6FJM - chains B and F of the 6 polymer chains in the assembly; structure by X-ray diffraction, 2.10 A resolution.

[Chain B]
Molecule: Tubulin beta-2B chain
Source organism: Bos taurus
UniProt: Q6B856 (TBB2B_BOVIN); the author numbering skips numbers that UniProt does not, so the offset changes along the chain: 1-42 = UniProt 1-42; 45-360 = UniProt 43-358; 369-455 = UniProt 359-445
Chain sequence (445 residues; numbered 1 to 455; 10 numbers in that range are skipped by the numbering (no residue carries them; nothing is unmodelled there); the number before each row is that of its first residue):
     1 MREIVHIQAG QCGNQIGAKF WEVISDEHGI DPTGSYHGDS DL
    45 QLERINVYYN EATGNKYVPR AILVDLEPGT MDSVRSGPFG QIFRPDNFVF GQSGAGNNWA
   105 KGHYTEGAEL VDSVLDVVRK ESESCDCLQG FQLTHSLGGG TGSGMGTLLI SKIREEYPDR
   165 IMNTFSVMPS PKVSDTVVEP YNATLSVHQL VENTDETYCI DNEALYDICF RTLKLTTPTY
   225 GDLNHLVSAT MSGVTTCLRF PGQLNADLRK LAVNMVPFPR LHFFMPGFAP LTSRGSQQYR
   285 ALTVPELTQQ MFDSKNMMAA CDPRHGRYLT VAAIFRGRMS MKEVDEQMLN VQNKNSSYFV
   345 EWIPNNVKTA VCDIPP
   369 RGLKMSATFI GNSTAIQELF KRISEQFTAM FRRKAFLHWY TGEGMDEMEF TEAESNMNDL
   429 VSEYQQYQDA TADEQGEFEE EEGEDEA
Not modelled in the structure: 1, 278-281, 441-455
Swiss-Prot annotation at these positions:
  - motif: M1 to I4 (MREI motif)
  - binding site (GTP): Q11, E71, S140, G144, T145, G146, N206, N228
  - binding site (Mg(2+)): E71
  - modified residue: S40 (Phosphoserine), T57 (Phosphothreonine), K60 (N6-acetyllysine), S174 (Phosphoserine), T287 (Phosphothreonine), T292 (Phosphothreonine), R320 (Omega-N-methylarginine), E448 (5-glutamyl polyglutamate)
  - cross-link (Glycyl lysine isopeptide (Lys-Gly)): K60 (interchain with G-Cter in ubiquitin), K326 (interchain with G-Cter in ubiquitin)
Metal / ion sites: Mg2+: Q11 (together with GDP); Ca2+ near E113 (its only coordinating residue here)
Ligand contacts: GDP (guanosine-5'-diphosphate): G10, Q11, C12, Q15, I16, D69, N101, S140, G142, G143, G144, T145, G146, S147, V171, P173, V177, D179, E183, N206, L209, Y224, L227, N228
From the paper describing this entry:
  - binding site for Disorazole Z: N101, N102, F404, W407, Y408

[Chain F]
Molecule: Tubulin tyrosine ligase
Source organism: Gallus gallus
UniProt: E1BQ43 (E1BQ43_CHICK); residues 1-378 here = UniProt positions 1-378
Chain sequence (384 residues; numbered 1 to 384; the number before each row is that of its first residue):
     1 MYTFVVRDEN SSVYAEVSRL LLATGQWKRL RKDNPRFNLM LGERNRLPFG RLGHEPGLVQ
    61 LVNYYRGADK LCRKASLVKL IKTSPELSES CTWFPESYVI YPTNLKTPVA PAQNGIRHLI
   121 NNTRTDEREV FLAAYNRRRE GREGNVWIAK SSAGAKGEGI LISSEASELL DFIDEQGQVH
   181 VIQKYLEKPL LLEPGHRKFD IRSWVLVDHL YNIYLYREGV LRTSSEPYNS ANFQDKTCHL
   241 TNHCIQKEYS KNYGRYEEGN EMFFEEFNQY LMDALNTTLE NSILLQIKHI IRSCLMCIEP
   301 AISTKHLHYQ SFQLFGFDFM VDEELKVWLI EVNGAPACAQ KLYAELCQGI VDVAISSVFP
   361 LADTGQKTSQ PTSIFIKLHH HHHH
Not modelled in the structure: 103-124, 363-371, 381-384
Construct notes: expression tag (379-384)
Metal / ion sites: Mg2+: E331, N333 (together with AMP-PCP)
Ligand contacts: AMP-PCP (ACP; phosphomethylphosphonic acid adenylate ester): K74, P95, I148, K150, I160, Q183, K184, Y185, L186, K198, D200, R202, R222, H239, L240, T241, N242, D318, M320, I330, E331, N333

[Chain B / chain F interface]
Contacting residue pairs - 12 pairs, chain B then chain F:
  R311(B) with R31(F)
  L333(B) with R36(F); P56(F); G57(F)
  Q336(B) with R36(F)
  N337(B) with K28(F), hydrogen bond (backbone-side chain); R36(F), hydrogen bond
  S340(B) with K28(F), hydrogen bond; L30(F)
  E345(B) with R31(F), salt bridge
  T439(B) with R31(F)
  A440(B) with D33(F)
Also at the interface, not in a pair above, chain B (10 interface residues in all): K338, N349
Also at the interface, not in a pair above, chain F (10 interface residues in all): N34, E55, L58

[Summary]
The chain B/chain F interface involves 10 residues from each chain, with 3 hydrogen bonds and 1 salt bridge.
Among the polar pairs are E345(B)-R31(F), N337(B)-K28(F) and N337(B)-R36(F). Ligands of chain B: GDP. Bound to
chain F: AMP-PCP. From the paper: a binding site for Disorazole Z at N101(B), N102(B) and F404(B) among
others.
Chain B is Tubulin beta-2B chain (Bos taurus) and chain F is Tubulin tyrosine ligase (Gallus gallus); the
structure, tubulin-Disorazole Z complex, was determined by X-ray diffraction, deposited together with 6FII and
6FJF.
